PDB entry 2GAJ | X-ray diffraction, 1.95 A resolution | chain A

[Chain A]
Molecule: DNA topoisomerase I
Source organism: Thermotoga maritima
Notes: EC 5.99.1.2
UniProt: P46799 (TOP1_THEMA); residue numbers follow UniProt; this construct covers 3-633
Chain sequence (633 residues; numbered 1 to 633; the number before each row is that of its first residue):
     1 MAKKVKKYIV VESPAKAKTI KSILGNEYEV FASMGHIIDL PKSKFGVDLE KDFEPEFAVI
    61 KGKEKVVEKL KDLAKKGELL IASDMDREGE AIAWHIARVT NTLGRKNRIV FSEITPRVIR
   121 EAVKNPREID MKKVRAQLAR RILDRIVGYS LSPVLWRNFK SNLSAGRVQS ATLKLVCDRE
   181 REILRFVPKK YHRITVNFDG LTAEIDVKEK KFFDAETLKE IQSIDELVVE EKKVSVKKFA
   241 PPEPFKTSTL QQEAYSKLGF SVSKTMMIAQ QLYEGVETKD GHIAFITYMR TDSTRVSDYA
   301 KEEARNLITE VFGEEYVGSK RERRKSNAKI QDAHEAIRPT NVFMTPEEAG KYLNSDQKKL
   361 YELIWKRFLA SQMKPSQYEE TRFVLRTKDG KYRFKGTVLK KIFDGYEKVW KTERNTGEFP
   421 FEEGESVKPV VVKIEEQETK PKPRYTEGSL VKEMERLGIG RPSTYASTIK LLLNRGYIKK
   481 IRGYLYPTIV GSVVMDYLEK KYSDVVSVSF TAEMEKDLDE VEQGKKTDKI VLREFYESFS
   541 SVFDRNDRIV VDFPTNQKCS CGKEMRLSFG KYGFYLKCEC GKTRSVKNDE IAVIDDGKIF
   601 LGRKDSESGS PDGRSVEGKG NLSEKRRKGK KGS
Disordered / not traced: 1-6, 319-332, 602-633
Disulfides: Cys-559/Cys-578, Cys-561/Cys-580
Differences from the reference sequence: initiating methionine (1); cloning artifact (2)
UniProt features mapped onto this chain:
  - zinc finger: Cys-559 to Cys-580 (C4-type)
  - region: Ser-164 to Gln-169 (Interaction with DNA)
  - active site: Tyr-288 (O-(5'-phospho-DNA)-tyrosine intermediate)
  - binding site (Mg(2+)): Glu-12, Asp-84
  - site (Interaction with DNA): His-36, Arg-140, Arg-141, Asp-144, Tyr-149, Trp-156, Arg-290, Arg-475

[Overview]
Curated annotation (UniProt) lists active-site residue Tyr-288 and Mg2+-binding residues Glu-12 and Asp-84.
Chain A is DNA topoisomerase I (Thermotoga maritima); the structure, Structure of Full Length Topoisomerase I
from Thermotoga maritima in monoclinic crystal form, was determined by X-ray diffraction, deposited together
with 2GAI.
